8VX4 - chains C and A of the 3 polymer chains in the assembly; structure by electron microscopy, 3.70 A resolution.

Chain C:
Molecule: 35-nt DNA strand
Sequence (35 nucleotides; row label = number of the first residue in the row):
     1 ATGCCTCGCA GAATCCCGCT GCCGAGGCCG CTCAA
Disordered / not traced: 1-2, 33-35
Modified / non-standard residues: 8OG (8-oxo-2'-deoxy-guanosine-5'-monophosphate) at position 18

Chain A:
Protein: N-glycosylase/DNA lyase
Organism: Homo sapiens
Notes: EC 3.2.2.-, 4.2.99.18
UniProtKB: O15527 (OGG1_HUMAN); residues 2-345 here = UniProt positions 2-345
Sequence (387 residues; each row starts with the number of its first residue; numbers below 1 keep their minus sign (Met-41 is residue -41)):
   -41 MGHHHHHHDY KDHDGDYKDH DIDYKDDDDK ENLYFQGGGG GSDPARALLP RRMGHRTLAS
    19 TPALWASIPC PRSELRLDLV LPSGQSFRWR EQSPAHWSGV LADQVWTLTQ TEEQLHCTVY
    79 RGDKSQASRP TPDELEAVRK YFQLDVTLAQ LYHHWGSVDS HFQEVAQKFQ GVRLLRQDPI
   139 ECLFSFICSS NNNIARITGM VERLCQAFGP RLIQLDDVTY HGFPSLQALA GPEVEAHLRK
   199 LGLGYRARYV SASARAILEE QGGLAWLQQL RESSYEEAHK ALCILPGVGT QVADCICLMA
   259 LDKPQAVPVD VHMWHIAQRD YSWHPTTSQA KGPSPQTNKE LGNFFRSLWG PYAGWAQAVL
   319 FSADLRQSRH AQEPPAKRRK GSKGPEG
Disordered / not traced: -41 to 11, 80-82, 326-345
Sequence notes: expression tag (-41 to 1); engineered mutation Gln249 (Lys in O15527)
Swiss-Prot annotation at these positions:
  - binding site (DNA): Asn149, Arg154, Arg204, His270, Gln287
  - binding site (8-oxoguanine): Pro266, Asp268, Gln315, Phe319
  - natural variant: Gly12 (G12E: Found in a kidney cancer sample), Arg46 (R46Q: Found in a clear cell renal cell carcinoma sample), Ala85 (A85S: Found in a lung cancer sample), Arg131 (R131Q: Found in a lung cancer sample), Arg154 (R154H: Found in a gastric cancer sample), Ser232 (S232T: Found in a kidney cancer sample)
  - mutagenesis: Asp268 (D268E/Q: No effect on activity; D268N: Decreases activity about 65-fold)
From the paper describing this entry:
  - binding site for the 35-nt DNA strand (chain C): Asn149
  - binding site for the 35-nt DNA strand: Asn151
  - mutagenesis - K249Q: abolished catalytic activity (citing earlier work)

Interface between chain C and chain A:
Pairs across the interface (31):
  DC17(C) - Asn149(A)  base contact
  DC17(C) - Asn150(A)  phosphate contact
  DC17(C) - Asn151(A)  hydrogen bond to the base
  8OG_18(C) - Gly42(A)  base contact
  8OG_18(C) - Gln43(A)  base contact
  8OG_18(C) - Phe45(A)  base contact
  8OG_18(C) - Phe144(A)  base contact
  8OG_18(C) - Ser147(A)  sugar contact
  8OG_18(C) - Asn150(A)  sugar contact
  8OG_18(C) - Asn151(A)  phosphate contact
  8OG_18(C) - Ile152(A)  hydrogen bond to the phosphate
  8OG_18(C) - Gln249(A)  hydrogen bond to the base
  8OG_18(C) - Pro266(A)  base contact
  8OG_18(C) - Asp268(A)  hydrogen bond to the base
  8OG_18(C) - His270(A)  salt bridge to the phosphate
  8OG_18(C) - Gln315(A)  base contact
  8OG_18(C) - Phe319(A)  base contact
  8OG_18(C) - Leu323(A)  phosphate contact
  DC19(C) - Ser148(A)  sugar contact
  DC19(C) - Asn149(A)  hydrogen bond to the phosphate
  DC19(C) - Asn150(A)  hydrogen bond to the phosphate
  DC19(C) - Val269(A)  phosphate contact
  DT20(C) - Ser148(A)  phosphate contact
  DT20(C) - Gly245(A)  hydrogen bond to the phosphate
  DT20(C) - Gly247(A)  sugar contact
  DT20(C) - Thr248(A)  phosphate contact
  DT20(C) - Gln249(A)  phosphate contact
  DT20(C) - Val250(A)  phosphate contact
  DG21(C) - Tyr207(A)  sugar contact
  DG21(C) - Pro244(A)  phosphate contact
  DG21(C) - Gly245(A)  hydrogen bond to the phosphate
Interface residues without a listed pair, chain A (31 interface residues in all): Ser41, Val246, Cys253, Met257, Val267, Met271, His273

In short:
Chain C and chain A form an interface of 5 and 31 residues respectively, with 8 hydrogen bonds and 1 salt
bridge. Polar contacts include DC17(C)-Asn151(A), 8OG_18(C)-Gln249(A) and 8OG_18(C)-Asp268(A). The paper
reports a binding site for the 35-nt DNA strand (chain C) at Asn149(A); K249Q of chain A abolishes catalytic
activity.
Chain C is a 35-nt DNA strand and chain A is N-glycosylase/DNA lyase (Homo sapiens); the structure, Human OGG1
bound to a 35-bp DNA with an 8-oxoG in the middle, was determined by electron microscopy together with 8VX5
and 8VX6 from the same study.
